PDB entry 3OO0 | X-ray diffraction, 1.55 A resolution | chain A

== Chain A ==
Protein: Chemotaxis protein CheY
Organism: Escherichia coli
Notes: fragment: CheY
Reference sequence: P0AE67 (CHEY_ECOLI); residues 1-129 here = UniProt positions 1-129
Amino-acid sequence (129 residues; each row starts with the number of its first residue):
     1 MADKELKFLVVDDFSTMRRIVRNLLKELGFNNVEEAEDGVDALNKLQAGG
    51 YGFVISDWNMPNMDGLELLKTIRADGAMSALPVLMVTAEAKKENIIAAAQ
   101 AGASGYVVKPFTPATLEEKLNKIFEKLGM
Unresolved in the structure: 1
Sequence notes: engineered mutation Pro113 (Ala in P0AE67)
UniProt features mapped onto this chain:
  - binding site (Mg(2+)): Asp12, Asp13, Asp57, Asn59
  - modified residue: Asp57 (4-aspartylphosphate), Lys92 (N6-acetyllysine), Lys109 (N6-acetyllysine)
  - mutagenesis: Asp12 (D12A: Abolishes magnesium binding), Asp13 (D13A: No effect on magnesium binding), Asp57 (D57A: Abolishes magnesium binding), Thr87 (T87I: Impairs chemotaxis; when associated with W-106), Lys92 (K92R: No effect on chemotaxis), Ile95 (I95A/V: Enhanced CW flagellar rotational signaling activity; I95D/K/M: Loss of CW flagellar rotational signaling activity), Tyr106 (Y106W: Impairs chemotaxis; when associated with I-87)
Ion coordination: Mn2+: Asp13, Asp57, Asn59 (together with sulfate ion)
From the paper describing this entry:
  - conformationally variable residues (order/disorder transition): Thr87 to Ala90
  - mutagenesis - A113P (8-fold): increased catalytic activity
  - mutagenesis - A113P: unchanged catalytic activity on autodephosphorylation
  - mutagenesis - V86S/A113P: decreased catalytic activity
  - post-translational modification sites: Asp57 (citing earlier work)
  - catalytic residues: Asp57, Lys109 (citing earlier work)
  - allosteric site: Val21, Leu24, Leu25, Leu84, Val86, Phe111, Leu116 (from molecular simulation)
  - mutagenesis - A113P: unchanged binding to Mg2+

== Overview ==
Asp13, Asp57 and Asn59 coordinate Mn2+. From UniProt: 4 Mg2+-binding residues and 7 mutagenesis sites. From
the paper: catalytic residues Asp57 and Lys109; A113P increases catalytic activity.
Chain A is Chemotaxis protein CheY (Escherichia coli); the structure, Structure of apo CheY A113P, was
determined by X-ray diffraction, deposited together with 3OO1 and 3MYY.
